Entry 3H1H (X-ray diffraction, 3.16 A resolution); this record covers chains D and G of the 20 polymer chains in the assembly.

Chain D:
Molecule: Cytochrome C1, heme protein, mitochondrial
From: Gallus gallus
Notes: EC 1.10.2.2
Sequence (241 residues; each row starts with the number of its first residue):
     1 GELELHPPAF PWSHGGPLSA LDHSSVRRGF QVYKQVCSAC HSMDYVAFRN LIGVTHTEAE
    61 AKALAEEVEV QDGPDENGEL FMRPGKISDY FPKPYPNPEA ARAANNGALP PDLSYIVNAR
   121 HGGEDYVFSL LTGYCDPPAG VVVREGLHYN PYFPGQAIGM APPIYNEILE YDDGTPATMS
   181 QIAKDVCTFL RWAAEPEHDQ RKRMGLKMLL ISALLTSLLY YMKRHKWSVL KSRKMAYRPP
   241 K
Bound ions: heme c Fe: H41, M160
Small-molecule neighbours: heme c (HEC): V32, V36, C37, A39, C40, H41, N105, A108, L109, P110, P111, L113, I116, R120, Y126, V127, L130, L131, F153, I158, G159, M160, P163, I164, V186

Chain G:
Molecule: Ubiquinol-cytochrome C reductase complex ubiquinone-binding protein qp-C
From: Gallus gallus
Notes: EC 1.10.2.2
Sequence (81 residues; each row starts with the number of its first residue):
     1 GIHFGNLARV RHIITYSLSP FEQRAIPNIF SDALPNVWRR FSSQVFKVAP PFLGAYLLYS
    61 WGTQEFERLK RKNPADYEND Q
Unresolved in the structure: 1

Chain D / chain G interface:
Pairs across the interface (30; chain D residue first):
  G1(D) with F66(G); K70(G)
  E2(D) with K70(G)
  Y220(D) with I26(G), hydrophobic
  Y221(D) with A25(G), hydrophobic
  R224(D) with A25(G), hydrogen bond (side chain-backbone); I26(G)
  H225(D) with P20(G); F21(G)
  S228(D) with P20(G); Q23(G)
  V229(D) with S17(G); L18(G); P20(G), hydrophobic; Q23(G)
  S232(D) with Q23(G), hydrogen bond
  R233(D) with Y16(G); S17(G)
  K234(D) with T15(G); Y16(G), hydrogen bond (backbone-backbone)
  M235(D) with I14(G); T15(G)
  A236(D) with H12(G); I13(G); I14(G), hydrogen bond (backbone-backbone)
  Y237(D) with R11(G); H12(G)
  R238(D) with H12(G), hydrogen bond (backbone-backbone)
  P239(D) with H12(G)
  P240(D) with H12(G)
Also at the interface, not in a pair above, chain D (19 interface residues in all): L3, K226
Also at the interface, not in a pair above, chain G (17 interface residues in all): R24, P27

Overview:
19 residues of chain D and 17 residues of chain G are in contact, with 5 hydrogen bonds. Polar contacts
include R224(D)-A25(G), S232(D)-Q23(G) and K234(D)-Y16(G). Bound to chain D: heme c. The heme c Fe site is
built by H41(D) and M160(D).
Here chain D is Cytochrome C1, heme protein, mitochondrial and chain G is Ubiquinol-cytochrome C reductase
complex ubiquinone-binding protein qp-C, both from Gallus gallus. Entry 3H1H (Cytochrome bc1 complex from
chicken) was determined by X-ray diffraction, deposited together with 3H1I and 3H1J.
